PDB entry 6CGQ | X-ray diffraction, 2.02 A resolution | chain A

[Chain A]
Protein: Threonine synthase
From: Bacillus subtilis subsp. spizizenii
Notes: EC 4.2.3.1
Reference sequence: A8HUA2 (A8HUA2_BACPN); residue numbers follow UniProt; this construct covers 2-352
Amino-acid sequence (354 residues; numbered -1 to 352; the number before each row is that of its first residue; numbers below 1 keep their minus sign (Met-1 is residue -1)):
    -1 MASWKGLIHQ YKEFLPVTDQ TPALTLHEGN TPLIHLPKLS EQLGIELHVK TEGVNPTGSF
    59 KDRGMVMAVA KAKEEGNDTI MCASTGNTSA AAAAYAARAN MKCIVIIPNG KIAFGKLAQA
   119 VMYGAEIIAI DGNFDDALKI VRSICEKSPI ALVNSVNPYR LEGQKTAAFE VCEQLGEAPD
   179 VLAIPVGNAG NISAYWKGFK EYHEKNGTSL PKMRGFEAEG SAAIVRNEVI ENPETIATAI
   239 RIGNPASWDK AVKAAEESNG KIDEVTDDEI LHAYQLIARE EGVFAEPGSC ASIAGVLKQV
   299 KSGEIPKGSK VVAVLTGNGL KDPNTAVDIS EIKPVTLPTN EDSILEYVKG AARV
Disordered / not traced: -1 to 3, 108-113, 349-352
Construct notes: expression tag (-1 to 1)
Covalent attachments: pyridoxal phosphate (PLP) linked to Lys59
Small-molecule neighbours: pyridoxal phosphate (PLP): Ser57, Phe58, Asn85, Pro183, Val184, Gly185, Asn186, Ala187, Gly188, Asn189, Ala237, Ile238, Glu284, Ser287, Thr314, Gly315
Reported in the primary citation:
  - binding site for pyridoxal phosphate: Lys59
  - binding site for phosphate ion: Asn152, Ser153
  - conformationally variable residues (loop rearrangement, order/disorder transition): Gly108 to Gly113

[Overview]
Covalently linked pyridoxal phosphate: at Lys59. From the paper: a binding site for phosphate ion at Asn152
and Ser153; a binding site for pyridoxal phosphate at Lys59.
Chain A is Threonine synthase (Bacillus subtilis subsp. spizizenii); the structure, Threonine synthase from
Bacillus subtilis ATCC 6633 with PLP and PLP-Ala, was determined by X-ray diffraction (same publication as
6NMX).
